7N5P - chains A and B of the 5 polymer chains in the assembly; structure by X-ray diffraction, 2.09 A resolution.

Chain A:
Name: H-2 class I histocompatibility antigen, D-B alpha chain
Organism: Mus musculus
UniProt: P01899 (HA11_MOUSE); residues 1-277 here correspond to UniProt positions 25-301 (UniProt number = residue number + 24)
Chain sequence (277 residues; each row starts with the number of its first residue):
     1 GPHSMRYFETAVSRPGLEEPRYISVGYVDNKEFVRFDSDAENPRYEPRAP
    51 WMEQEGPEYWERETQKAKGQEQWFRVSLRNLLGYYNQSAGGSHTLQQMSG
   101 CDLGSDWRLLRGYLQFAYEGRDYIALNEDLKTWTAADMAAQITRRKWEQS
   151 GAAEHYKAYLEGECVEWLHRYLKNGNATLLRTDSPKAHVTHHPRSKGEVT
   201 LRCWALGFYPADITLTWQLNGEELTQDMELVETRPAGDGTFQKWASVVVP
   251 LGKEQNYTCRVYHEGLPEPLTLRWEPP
Disordered / not traced: 177-181
Disulfides: Cys101-Cys164, Cys203-Cys259
Bound ions: Na+: Glu154 (shared with 1 residue of chain D)

Chain B:
Name: Beta-2-microglobulin
Organism: Homo sapiens
UniProt: P61769 (B2MG_HUMAN); residues 1-99 here correspond to UniProt positions 21-119 (UniProt number = residue number + 20)
Chain sequence (100 residues; row label = number of the first residue in the row; numbering starts at 0):
     0 MIQRTPKIQVYSRHPAENGKSNFLNCYVSGFHPSDIEVDLLKNGERIEKV
    50 EHSDLSFSKDWSFYLLYYTEFTPTEKDEYACRVNHVTLSQPKIVKWDRDM
Construct notes: initiating methionine (0)
Disulfides: Cys25-Cys80
Swiss-Prot annotation at these positions:
  - modified residue: Gln2 (Pyrrolidone carboxylic acid)
  - glycosylation: Ile1 (N-linked (Glc) (glycation) isoleucine), Lys19 (N-linked (Glc) (glycation) lysine), Lys41 (N-linked (Glc) (glycation) lysine), Lys48 (N-linked (Glc) (glycation) lysine), Lys58 (N-linked (Glc) (glycation) lysine), Lys91 (N-linked (Glc) (glycation) lysine), Lys94 (N-linked (Glc) (glycation) lysine)

Interface between chain A and chain B:
Residue-residue contacts (57):
  Phe8(A) with Ser55(B); Phe56(B)
  Glu9(A) with Phe56(B)
  Thr10(A) with Phe56(B); Phe62(B)
  Val12(A) with Ser33(B)
  Ile23(A) with Asp53(B); Leu54(B), hydrophobic
  Val25(A) with Asp53(B); Leu54(B)
  Tyr27(A) with Ser55(B), hydrogen bond; Tyr63(B)
  Glu32(A) with Asp53(B)
  Arg35(A) with Asp53(B), salt bridge
  Arg48(A) with Asp53(B), salt bridge
  Ser92(A) with Pro32(B)
  Gln96(A) with His31(B), hydrogen bond; Phe56(B); Trp60(B), hydrogen bond (side chain-backbone); Phe62(B)
  Gln97(A) with Phe56(B)
  Met98(A) with Phe56(B), hydrophobic; Lys58(B); Trp60(B), hydrophobic
  Gln115(A) with Lys58(B); Trp60(B)
  Phe116(A) with Trp60(B)
  Ala117(A) with Trp60(B), hydrophobic
  Glu119(A) with Met0(B); Ile1(B), hydrogen bond (backbone-backbone); His31(B)
  Gly120(A) with Ile1(B); His31(B)
  Arg121(A) with Met0(B), hydrogen bond (side chain-backbone); Ile1(B)
  Asp122(A) with Trp60(B), hydrogen bond
  His192(A) with Asp98(B), salt bridge
  Arg202(A) with Asp98(B), hydrogen bond (side chain-backbone)
  Trp204(A) with Asp98(B); Met99(B)
  Leu206(A) with Pro14(B), hydrophobic
  Val231(A) with Gln8(B)
  Glu232(A) with Gln8(B), hydrogen bond (backbone-side chain)
  Arg234(A) with Gln8(B), hydrogen bond; Tyr10(B); Met99(B), hydrogen bond (side chain-backbone)
  Pro235(A) with Tyr10(B), hydrogen bond (backbone-side chain); Asn24(B); Tyr26(B)
  Ala236(A) with Arg12(B), hydrogen bond (backbone-side chain); Asn24(B), hydrogen bond (backbone-side chain)
  Gly237(A) with Arg12(B), hydrogen bond (backbone-side chain); Leu65(B)
  Gln242(A) with Tyr10(B); Ser11(B), hydrogen bond (side chain-backbone); Arg12(B), hydrogen bond (side chain-backbone)
  Trp244(A) with Met99(B), hydrogen bond (side chain-backbone)
Interface residues without a listed pair, chain A (36 interface residues in all): Thr94, Thr233, Asp238
Interface residues without a listed pair, chain B (25 interface residues in all): His13, Ser57

Overview:
36 residues of chain A and 25 residues of chain B are in contact; the contacts include 17 hydrogen bonds and 3
salt bridges. Polar pairs include Arg35(A)-Asp53(B), Arg48(A)-Asp53(B) and His192(A)-Asp98(B).
Here chain A is H-2 class I histocompatibility antigen, D-B alpha chain (Mus musculus) and chain B is
Beta-2-microglobulin (Homo sapiens). Entry 7N5P (6218 TCR in complex with H2-Db PA224-233 with a cysteine
mutant) was determined by X-ray diffraction (same publication as 7N4K, 7N5C and 7N5Q).
